PDB entry 2VZ4 | X-ray diffraction, 2.90 A resolution | chains A and B

[Chain A]
Name: Hth-type transcriptional activator tipa
Source organism: Streptomyces lividans
Notes: fragment: dna-binding domain tipan, residues 2-109
UniProtKB: P0A4T9 (TIPA_STRLI); numbering as in UniProt (aligned over 2-109)
Amino-acid sequence (108 residues; numbered 2 to 109; the number before each row is that of its first residue):
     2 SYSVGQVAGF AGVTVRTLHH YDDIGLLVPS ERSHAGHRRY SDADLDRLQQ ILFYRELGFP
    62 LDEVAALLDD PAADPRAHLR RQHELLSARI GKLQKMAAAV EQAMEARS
Not modelled in the structure: 72-76, 107-109

[Chain B]
Molecule: 26-nt DNA strand
Sequence (26 nucleotides; row label = number of the first residue in the row; note: 2 numbers in that range are skipped by the numbering (no residue carries them; nothing is unmodelled there); numbers below 1 keep their minus sign (DT-14 is residue -14)):
   -14 TTGCTCCTCA CGT
     1 CACGTGAGGT GGC
Not modelled in the structure: -14 to -12, 12-13

[Chain A / chain B interface]
Contacting residue pairs (13):
  Ser4(A) - DC-9(B)  hydrogen bond to the phosphate
  Val5(A) - DC-9(B)  phosphate contact
  Val5(A) - DC-8(B)  phosphate contact
  Gly6(A) - DC-9(B)  hydrogen bond to the phosphate
  Arg17(A) - DA-5(B)  base contact
  His20(A) - DC-8(B)  salt bridge to the phosphate
  His20(A) - DT-7(B)  base contact
  Arg33(A) - DT-7(B)  salt bridge to the phosphate
  Gly37(A) - DC-8(B)  sugar contact
  His38(A) - DC-9(B)  sugar contact
  His38(A) - DC-8(B)  phosphate contact
  Arg39(A) - DC-8(B)  salt bridge to the phosphate
  Arg39(A) - DT-7(B)  salt bridge to the phosphate
Also at the interface, not in a pair above, chain A (11 interface residues in all): Gln7, Val16
Also at the interface, not in a pair above, chain B (5 interface residues in all): DC-4

[Overview]
The interface between chain A and chain B involves 11 residues on one side and 5 on the other, with 2 hydrogen
bonds and 4 salt bridges. Among the polar pairs are Ser4(A)-DC-9(B), Gly6(A)-DC-9(B) and His20(A)-DC-8(B).
Chain A is Hth-type transcriptional activator tipa (Streptomyces lividans) and chain B is a 26-nt DNA strand;
the structure, The N-terminal domain of MerR-like protein TipAL bound to promoter DNA, was determined by X-ray
diffraction.
